5FO4 - chain A; structure by X-ray diffraction, 1.85 A resolution.

# Chain A
Protein: Leucyl tRNA synthase
Organism: Plasmodium falciparum
Notes: EC 6.1.1.4; fragment: editing domain
UniProtKB: C6KT64 (C6KT64_PLAF7); residue numbers follow UniProt; this construct covers 272-471, 517-687
Sequence (374 residues; row label = number of the first residue in the row; note: 45 numbers in that range are skipped by the numbering (no residue carries them; nothing is unmodelled there)):
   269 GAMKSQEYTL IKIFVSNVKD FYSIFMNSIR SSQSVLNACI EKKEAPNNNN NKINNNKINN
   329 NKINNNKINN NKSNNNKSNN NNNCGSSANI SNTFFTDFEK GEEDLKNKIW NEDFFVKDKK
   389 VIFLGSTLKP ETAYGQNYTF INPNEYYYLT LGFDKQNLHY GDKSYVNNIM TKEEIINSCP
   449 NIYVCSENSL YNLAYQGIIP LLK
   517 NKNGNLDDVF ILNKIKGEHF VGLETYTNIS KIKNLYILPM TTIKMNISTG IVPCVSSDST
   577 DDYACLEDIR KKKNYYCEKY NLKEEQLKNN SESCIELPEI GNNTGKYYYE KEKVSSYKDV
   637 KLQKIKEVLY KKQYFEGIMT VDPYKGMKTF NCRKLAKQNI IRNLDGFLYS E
Disordered / not traced: 269-272, 306-360, 428-433, 517-523
Differences from the reference sequence: expression tag (269-271); engineered mutation Ser-273 (Cys in C6KT64), Gly-520 (Tyr in C6KT64)
Reported in the primary citation:
  - contacts within the chain: Lys-397/Gln-649 (hydrogen bond)
  - specificity-determining residues: Thr-400 (by similarity / conservation)
  - mutagenesis - V568L: decreased binding to AN6426-AMP (proposed by the authors, not directly observed)

# Summary
The paper reports that V568L reduces binding to AN6426-AMP; the specificity determinant Thr-400.
Chain A is Leucyl tRNA synthase (Plasmodium falciparum); the structure, Crystal structure of the P.falciparum
cytosolic leucyl-tRNA synthetase editing domain (space group P1), was determined by X-ray diffraction,
deposited together with 5FOC, 5FOD and 5FOF.
